Entry 1UA8 (X-ray diffraction, 1.90 A resolution); this record covers chain A.

[Chain A]
Molecule: Outer-membrane lipoproteins carrier protein
Organism: Escherichia coli
UniProtKB: P61316 (LOLA_ECOLI); residues 1-182 here correspond to UniProt positions 22-203 (UniProt number = residue number + 21)
Sequence (182 residues; numbered 1 to 182; the number before each row is that of its first residue):
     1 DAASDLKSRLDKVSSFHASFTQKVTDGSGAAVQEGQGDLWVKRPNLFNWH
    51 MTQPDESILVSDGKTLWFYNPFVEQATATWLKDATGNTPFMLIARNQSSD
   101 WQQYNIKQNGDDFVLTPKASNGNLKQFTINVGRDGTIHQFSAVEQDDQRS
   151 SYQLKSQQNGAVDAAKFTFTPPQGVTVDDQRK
Not modelled in the structure: 28-32, 120-122
From the paper describing this entry:
  - contacts within the chain: Phe-47/Phe-90 (hydrophobic contact), Trp-49/Phe-90 (hydrophobic contact)
  - mutagenesis - F47E: abolished binding to lipoproteins (citing earlier work)

[In short]
The paper reports that F47E abolishes binding to lipoproteins; contacts within the chain involving Phe-90,
Phe-47 and Trp-49.
Chain A is Outer-membrane lipoproteins carrier protein (Escherichia coli); the structure, Crystal structure of
the lipoprotein localization factor, LolA, was determined by X-ray diffraction, deposited together with 1IWL,
1IWM and 1IWN.
